PDB entry 9B6R | electron microscopy, 3.19 A resolution | chains C and L of the 8 polymer chains in the assembly

[Chain C]
Name: Capsid protein VP1
Organism: Adeno-associated virus
Reference sequence: Q6JC22 (Q6JC22_9VIRU); residue numbers follow UniProt; this construct covers 203-736
Sequence (534 residues; numbered 203 to 736; the number before each row is that of its first residue):
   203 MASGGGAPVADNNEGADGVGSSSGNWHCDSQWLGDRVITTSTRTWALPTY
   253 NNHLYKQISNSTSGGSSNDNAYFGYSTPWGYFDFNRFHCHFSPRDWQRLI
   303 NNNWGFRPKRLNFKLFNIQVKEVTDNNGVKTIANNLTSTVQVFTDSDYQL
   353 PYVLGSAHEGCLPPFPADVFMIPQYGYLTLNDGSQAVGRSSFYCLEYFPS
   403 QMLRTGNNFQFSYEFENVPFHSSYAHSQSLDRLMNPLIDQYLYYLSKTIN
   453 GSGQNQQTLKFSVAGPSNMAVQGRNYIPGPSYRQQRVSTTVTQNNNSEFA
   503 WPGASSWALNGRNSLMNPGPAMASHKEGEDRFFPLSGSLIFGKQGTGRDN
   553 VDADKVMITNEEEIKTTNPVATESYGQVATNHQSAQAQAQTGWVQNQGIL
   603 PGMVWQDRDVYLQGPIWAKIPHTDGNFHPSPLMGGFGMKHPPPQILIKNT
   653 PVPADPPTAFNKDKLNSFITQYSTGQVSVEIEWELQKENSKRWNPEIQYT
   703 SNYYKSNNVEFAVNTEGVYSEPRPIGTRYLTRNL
Disordered / not traced: 203-221, 338-339, 399-410, 655-669
What the authors report for this chain:
  - mutagenesis - Q588R: abolished binding to Fab1-1

[Chain L]
Name: Fab1-5 light chain
Organism: Homo sapiens
Sequence (109 residues; each row starts with the number of its first residue):
    22 SALTQPASVSGSPGQSITISCTGTSSDFGIYNSVSWYQHHPGKAPKLMIF
    72 GVSNRPSGVSNRFSGSKSGNTASLSISGLQAEDEADYYCSSFTARSTVVF
   122 GGGTKLTVL
Disulfides: Cys42-Cys110

[Interface between chain C and chain L]
Residue-residue contacts (13):
  Thr491(C) - Tyr52(L)
  Thr492(C) - Ala115(L)
  Thr492(C) - Arg116(L)
  Thr492(C) - Ser117(L)  hydrogen bond
  Val493(C) - Ala115(L)
  Thr494(C) - Arg116(L)
  Asp556(C) - Tyr52(L)  hydrogen bond (side chain-backbone)
  Tyr706(C) - Phe71(L)  hydrophobic
  Tyr706(C) - Asn75(L)
  Lys707(C) - Asn75(L)
  Lys707(C) - Arg76(L)  hydrogen bond (backbone-backbone)
  Ser708(C) - Asn75(L)
  Asn709(C) - Ser74(L)  hydrogen bond
Also at the interface, not in a pair above, chain C (10 interface residues in all): Arg533
Also at the interface, not in a pair above, chain L (11 interface residues in all): Ile51, Pro77, Ser78

[In short]
The interface between chain C and chain L involves 10 residues on one side and 11 on the other, with 4
hydrogen bonds. Polar pairs include Thr492(C)-Ser117(L), Asp556(C)-Tyr52(L) and Asn709(C)-Ser74(L). From the
paper: Q588R of chain C abolishes binding to Fab1-1.
Here chain C is Capsid protein VP1 (Adeno-associated virus) and chain L is Fab1-5 light chain (Homo sapiens).
Entry 9B6R (Fab1-5 in complex with the capsid of Adeno-associated virus type 9) was determined by electron
microscopy together with 9B6N, 9B6O, 9B6Q, 9B6S, 9B6T, 9B7K and 9 further entries from the same study.
